PDB entry 2UZ6 | X-ray diffraction, 2.40 A resolution | chains D and E of the 10 polymer chains in the assembly

[Chain D (and E)]
Name: Soluble acetylcholine receptor
Organism: Aplysia californica
Notes: chain E of this document is another copy of the same molecule, construct and numbering; everything in this record applies to it too
UniProtKB: Q8WSF8 (Q8WSF8_APLCA); residues 1-217 here correspond to UniProt positions 20-236 (UniProt number = residue number + 19)
Chain sequence (217 residues; row label = number of the first residue in the row):
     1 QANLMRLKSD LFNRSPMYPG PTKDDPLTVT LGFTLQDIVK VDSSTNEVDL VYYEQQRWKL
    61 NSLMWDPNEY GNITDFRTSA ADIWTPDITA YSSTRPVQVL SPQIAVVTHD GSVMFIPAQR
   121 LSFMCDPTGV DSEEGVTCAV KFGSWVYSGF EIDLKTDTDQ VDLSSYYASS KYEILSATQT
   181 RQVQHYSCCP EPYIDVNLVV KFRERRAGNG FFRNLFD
Not modelled in the structure: 206-217
Construct notes: conflict V41 (Ala60 in Q8WSF8), V136 (Ala155 in Q8WSF8)
Cystine bridges: C125-C138, C188-C189

[How chain D and chain E interact]
Contacting residue pairs (41; chain D residue first):
  M17(D) with M5(E)
  P19(D) with Q1(E); L4(E), hydrophobic; M5(E); K8(E)
  T22(D) with L4(E)
  D25(D) with Q1(E)
  S44(D) with K171(E)
  T45(D) with V39(E)
  N46(D) with S169(E), hydrogen bond (side chain-backbone); K171(E)
  E47(D) with R120(E), salt bridge
  D87(D) with P102(E); I104(E)
  T89(D) with P102(E)
  Y91(D) with Q36(E), hydrogen bond (backbone-side chain); Y53(E), hydrogen bond (backbone-side chain)
  S93(D) with V51(E); L100(E)
  T94(D) with L100(E); R120(E), hydrogen bond (backbone-side chain)
  R95(D) with L100(E); R120(E)
  P96(D) with Q98(E); V99(E); L100(E)
  M124(D) with Q36(E); D37(E); V51(E), hydrophobic
  C125(D) with Y167(E)
  D126(D) with Y167(E), hydrogen bond (backbone-side chain); S169(E)
  W145(D) with Y53(E), hydrophobic; S101(E); P102(E); I116(E), hydrogen bond (side chain-backbone); A118(E), hydrophobic
  V146(D) with R77(E); I104(E)
  Y147(D) with R77(E)
  E151(D) with R77(E), salt bridge
Interface residues without a listed pair, chain D (26 interface residues in all): P16, Y18, S43, S92
Interface residues without a listed pair, chain E (24 interface residues in all): P117, S170

[Summary]
26 residues of chain D face 24 of chain E across their interface; the contacts include 6 hydrogen bonds and 2
salt bridges. Polar contacts include E47(D)-R120(E), E151(D)-R77(E) and N46(D)-S169(E).
Chain D and chain E are both Soluble acetylcholine receptor (Aplysia californica); the structure,
AChBP-targeted a-conotoxin correlates distinct binding orientations with nAChR subtype selectivity, was
determined by X-ray diffraction.
